PDB entry 6IWG | X-ray diffraction, 1.80 A resolution | chains A and B of the 3 polymer chains in the assembly

[Chain A]
Protein: MHC class I antigen
Source organism: Macaca mulatta
UniProt: B2ZHY7 (B2ZHY7_MACMU); residues 1-276 here correspond to UniProt positions 22-297 (UniProt number = residue number + 21)
Sequence (276 residues; numbered 1 to 276; the number before each row is that of its first residue):
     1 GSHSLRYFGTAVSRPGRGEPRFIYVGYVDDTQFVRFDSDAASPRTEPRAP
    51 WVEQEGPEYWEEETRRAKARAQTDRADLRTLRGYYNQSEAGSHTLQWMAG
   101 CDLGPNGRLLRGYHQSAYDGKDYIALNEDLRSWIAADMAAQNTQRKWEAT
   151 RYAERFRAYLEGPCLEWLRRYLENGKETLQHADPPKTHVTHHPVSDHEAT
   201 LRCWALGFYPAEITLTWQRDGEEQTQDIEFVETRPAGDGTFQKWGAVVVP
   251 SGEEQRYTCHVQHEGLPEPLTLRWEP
Sequence notes: engineered mutation Glu128 (Arg149 in B2ZHY7), Glu177 (Lys198 in B2ZHY7), Glu223 (Asp244 in B2ZHY7), Glu264 (Lys285 in B2ZHY7)
Cystine bridges: Cys101-Cys164, Cys203-Cys259
Ion coordination: Na+ site 1: Asp183 (together with 1,2-ethanediol); Na+ site 2: Gln262, His263, Leu266; Na+ site 3: Glu264 (together with 1,2-ethanediol) (shared with Glu16(B) of chain B)

[Chain B]
Protein: Beta-2-microglobulin
Source organism: Macaca mulatta
UniProt: Q6V7J5 (B2MG_MACMU); residues 0-99 here correspond to UniProt positions 20-119 (UniProt number = residue number + 20)
Sequence (100 residues; row label = number of the first residue in the row; numbering starts at 0):
     0 AIQRTPKIQVYSRHPPENGKPNFLNCYVSGFHPSDIEVDLLKNGEKMGKV
    50 EHSDLSFSKDWSFYLLYYTEFTPNEKDEYACRVNHVTLSGPRTVKWDRDM
Cystine bridges: Cys25-Cys80
Ion coordination: Na+ site 1: Glu16 (together with 1,2-ethanediol) (shared with Glu264(A) of chain A); Na+ site 2: His84, Leu87
Small-molecule neighbours:
  - boric acid (BO3), molecule 1: Ser57, Lys58, Asp59
  - boric acid (BO3), molecule 2: Arg91, Thr92, Val93

[Chain A / chain B interface]
Contacting residue pairs (52; chain A residue first):
  Phe8(A) - Phe56(B)  hydrophobic
  Gly9(A) - Phe56(B)
  Thr10(A) - Phe56(B)
  Thr10(A) - Phe62(B)
  Val12(A) - Ser33(B)
  Ile23(A) - Leu54(B)  hydrophobic
  Val25(A) - Asp53(B)
  Val25(A) - Leu54(B)
  Tyr27(A) - Ser55(B)
  Tyr27(A) - Tyr63(B)
  Gln32(A) - Asp53(B)  hydrogen bond
  Arg35(A) - Asp53(B)  salt bridge
  Arg48(A) - Asp53(B)  salt bridge
  Gln96(A) - His31(B)  hydrogen bond
  Gln96(A) - Phe56(B)
  Gln96(A) - Trp60(B)  hydrogen bond (side chain-backbone)
  Gln96(A) - Phe62(B)
  Trp97(A) - Phe56(B)
  Gln115(A) - Trp60(B)
  Ser116(A) - Trp60(B)
  Ala117(A) - Trp60(B)  hydrophobic
  Asp119(A) - Ala0(B)
  Asp119(A) - Ile1(B)
  Asp119(A) - His31(B)
  Gly120(A) - Ile1(B)
  Gly120(A) - His31(B)
  Gly120(A) - Trp60(B)
  Asp122(A) - Trp60(B)  hydrogen bond
  Thr190(A) - Asp98(B)  hydrogen bond
  His192(A) - Asp98(B)  salt bridge
  Arg202(A) - Asp98(B)  salt bridge
  Arg202(A) - Met99(B)
  Trp204(A) - Asp98(B)  hydrogen bond
  Trp204(A) - Met99(B)
  Leu206(A) - Pro14(B)  hydrophobic
  Val231(A) - Gln8(B)
  Arg234(A) - Gln8(B)  hydrogen bond
  Arg234(A) - Tyr10(B)
  Arg234(A) - Tyr26(B)
  Arg234(A) - Met99(B)  hydrogen bond (side chain-backbone)
  Pro235(A) - Tyr10(B)  hydrogen bond (backbone-side chain)
  Pro235(A) - Tyr26(B)
  Ala236(A) - Arg12(B)
  Ala236(A) - Asn24(B)  hydrogen bond (backbone-side chain)
  Gly237(A) - Arg12(B)  hydrogen bond (backbone-side chain)
  Gly237(A) - Leu65(B)
  Asp238(A) - Arg12(B)
  Asp238(A) - His13(B)
  Gln242(A) - Tyr10(B)
  Gln242(A) - Ser11(B)  hydrogen bond (side chain-backbone)
  Gln242(A) - Arg12(B)  hydrogen bond (side chain-backbone)
  Trp244(A) - Met99(B)  hydrogen bond (side chain-backbone)
Other interface residues (no listed pair), chain A (35 interface residues in all): Thr94, Met98, Lys121, Glu232
Other interface residues (no listed pair), chain B (25 interface residues in all): Lys6, His51, Asp59

[Overview]
35 residues of chain A and 25 residues of chain B are in contact, with 14 hydrogen bonds and 4 salt bridges.
Among the polar pairs are Arg35(A)-Asp53(B), Arg48(A)-Asp53(B) and His192(A)-Asp98(B). Bound to chain B: boric
acid.
Chain A is MHC class I antigen and chain B is Beta-2-microglobulin, both from Macaca mulatta; the structure,
Crystal structure of rhesus macaque MHC class I molecule Mamu-B*05104 complexed with N-myristoylated 4-mer
lipopeptide derived ..., was determined by X-ray diffraction, deposited together with 6IWH.
